PDB entry 3QSV | X-ray diffraction, 2.71 A resolution | chains A and F of the 4 polymer chains in the assembly

Chain A:
Protein: Mothers against decapentaplegic homolog 4
Source organism: Mus musculus
Notes: fragment: smad4 MH1 domain
UniProt: P97471 (SMAD4_MOUSE); numbering as in UniProt (aligned over 9-140)
Chain sequence (132 residues; numbered 9 to 140; the number before each row is that of its first residue):
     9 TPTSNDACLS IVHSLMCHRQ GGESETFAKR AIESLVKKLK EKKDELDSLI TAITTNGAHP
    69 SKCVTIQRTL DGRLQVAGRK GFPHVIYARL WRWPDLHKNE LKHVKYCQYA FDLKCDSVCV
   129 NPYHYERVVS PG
Disordered / not traced: 9, 139-140
Ion coordination: Zn2+: Cys71, Cys115, Cys127, His132

Chain F:
Molecule: 16-nt DNA strand
Sequence (16 nucleotides; numbered 2000 to 2015; the number before each row is that of its first residue):
  2000 TGCAGTCTAG ACTGCA

Chain A / chain F interface:
Contacting residue pairs - 7 pairs, chain A then chain F:
  Lys45(A) - DC2011(F)  hydrogen bond to the phosphate
  Lys45(A) - DT2012(F)  salt bridge to the phosphate
  Arg81(A) - DA2003(F)  base contact
  Arg81(A) - DG2004(F)  hydrogen bond to the base
  Gln83(A) - DC2006(F)  base contact
  Lys88(A) - DT2005(F)  base contact
  Lys106(A) - DA2003(F)  salt bridge to the phosphate
Other interface residues (no listed pair), chain F (7 interface residues in all): DT2007

Summary:
5 residues of chain A and 7 residues of chain F are in contact, with 2 hydrogen bonds and 2 salt bridges.
Polar contacts include Arg81(A)-DG2004(F), Lys45(A)-DC2011(F) and Lys45(A)-DT2012(F). Cys71(A), Cys115(A),
Cys127(A) and His132(A) coordinate Zn2+.
Chain A is Mothers against decapentaplegic homolog 4 (Mus musculus) and chain F is a 16-nt DNA strand; the
structure, Structural basis for DNA recognition by constitutive Smad4 MH1 dimers, was determined by X-ray
diffraction.
